3AJ2 - chains B and D of the 4 polymer chains in the assembly; structure by X-ray diffraction, 2.70 A resolution.

Chain B (and D):
Name: Cellulose synthase operon protein D
Source organism: Acetobacter xylinus
Notes: chain D of this document is another copy of the same molecule, construct and numbering; everything in this record applies to it too
UniProt: P37719 (ACSD_ACEXY); residue numbers follow UniProt; this construct covers 1-156
Amino-acid sequence (162 residues; each row starts with the number of its first residue):
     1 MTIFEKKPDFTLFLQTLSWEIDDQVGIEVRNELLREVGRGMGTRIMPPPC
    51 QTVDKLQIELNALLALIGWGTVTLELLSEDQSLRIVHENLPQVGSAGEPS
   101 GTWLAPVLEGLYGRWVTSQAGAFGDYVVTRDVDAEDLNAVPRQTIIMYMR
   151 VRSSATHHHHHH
Not modelled in the structure: 1-4
Sequence notes: expression tag (157-162)

How chain B and chain D interact:
Pairs across the interface (13):
  Thr43(B) - Met46(D)
  Arg44(B) - Arg44(D)
  Arg44(B) - Ile45(D)
  Arg44(B) - Met46(D)  hydrogen bond (backbone-backbone)
  Arg44(B) - Pro48(D)
  Arg44(B) - Glu59(D)  salt bridge
  Ile45(B) - Arg44(D)
  Ile45(B) - Ile45(D)  hydrophobic
  Met46(B) - Thr43(D)
  Met46(B) - Arg44(D)  hydrogen bond (backbone-backbone)
  Met46(B) - Met46(D)  hydrophobic
  Pro48(B) - Arg44(D)
  Glu59(B) - Arg44(D)  salt bridge
Also at the interface, not in a pair above, chain B (8 interface residues in all): Pro47, Leu66
Also at the interface, not in a pair above, chain D (8 interface residues in all): Pro47, Leu66

Summary:
The chain B/chain D interface involves 8 residues from each chain, with 2 hydrogen bonds and 2 salt bridges.
Polar contacts include Arg44(B)-Glu59(D) and Arg44(B)-Met46(D).
Both chains are Cellulose synthase operon protein D (Acetobacter xylinus). Entry 3AJ2 (The structure of AxCeSD
octamer (C-terminal HIS-tag) from Acetobacter xylinum) was determined by X-ray diffraction together with 3AJ1
and 3A8E from the same study.
